7WCY - chains A and C of the 3 polymer chains in the assembly; structure by X-ray diffraction, 2.36 A resolution.

# Chain A
Protein: H-2 class I histocompatibility antigen, K-B alpha chain
Source organism: Mus musculus
Reference sequence: P01901 (HA1B_MOUSE); residues 1-275 here correspond to UniProt positions 22-296 (UniProt number = residue number + 21)
Chain sequence (275 residues; row label = number of the first residue in the row):
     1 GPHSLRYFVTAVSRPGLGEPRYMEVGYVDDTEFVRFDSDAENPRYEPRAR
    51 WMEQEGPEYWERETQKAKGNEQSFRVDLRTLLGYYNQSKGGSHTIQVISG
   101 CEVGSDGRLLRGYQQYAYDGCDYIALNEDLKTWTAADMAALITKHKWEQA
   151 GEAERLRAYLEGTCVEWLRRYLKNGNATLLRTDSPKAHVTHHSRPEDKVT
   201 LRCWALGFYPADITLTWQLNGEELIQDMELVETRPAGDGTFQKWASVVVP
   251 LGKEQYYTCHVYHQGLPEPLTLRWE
Disulfides: Cys101-Cys164, Cys203-Cys259
Bound ions: Ni2+ site 1: His145 (shared with 1 residue of chain D); Ni2+ site 2: His191, Glu275; Ni2+ site 3: Asp197 (shared with 1 residue of chain B); Ni2+ site 4: His260 (shared with 1 residue of chain D)
Swiss-Prot annotation at these positions:
  - region: Glu275 (Connecting peptide)
  - glycosylation (N-linked (GlcNAc...) asparagine): Asn86, Asn176
From the paper describing this entry:
  - binding site for Ser-val-phe-ala-ile-phe-ala-ala-leu (chain C): Tyr7, Val9, Glu24, Tyr45, Glu63, Lys66, Asn70, Ser73, Phe74, Asp77, Thr80, Leu81, Tyr84, Ile95, Ser99, Gln114, Tyr116, Tyr123, Thr143, Lys146, Trp147, Arg155

# Chain C
Protein: Ser-val-phe-ala-ile-phe-ala-ala-leu
Chain sequence (9 residues; each row starts with the number of its first residue):
     1 SVFAIFAAL

# Interface between chain A and chain C
Residue-residue contacts (41):
  Tyr7(A) with Ser1(C), hydrogen bond (side chain-backbone); Val2(C)
  Glu24(A) with Val2(C)
  Tyr45(A) with Val2(C)
  Glu63(A) with Ser1(C); Val2(C)
  Lys66(A) with Ser1(C); Val2(C), hydrogen bond (side chain-backbone); Ala4(C)
  Gly69(A) with Ile5(C)
  Asn70(A) with Phe3(C), hydrogen bond (side chain-backbone); Ala4(C); Ile5(C), hydrogen bond (side chain-backbone); Phe6(C), hydrogen bond (side chain-backbone)
  Ser73(A) with Phe6(C), hydrogen bond (side chain-backbone)
  Phe74(A) with Phe6(C), hydrophobic
  Asp77(A) with Ala8(C); Leu9(C), hydrogen bond (side chain-backbone)
  Thr80(A) with Leu9(C)
  Leu81(A) with Leu9(C), hydrophobic
  Tyr84(A) with Leu9(C), hydrogen bond (side chain-backbone)
  Ser99(A) with Phe6(C)
  Gln114(A) with Phe6(C)
  Tyr116(A) with Phe6(C)
  Thr143(A) with Leu9(C), hydrogen bond (side chain-backbone)
  Lys146(A) with Ala8(C); Leu9(C)
  Trp147(A) with Ala7(C); Ala8(C), hydrogen bond (side chain-backbone); Leu9(C), hydrophobic
  Glu152(A) with Ala7(C)
  Arg155(A) with Phe3(C); Ala4(C); Ile5(C), hydrogen bond (side chain-backbone); Ala7(C)
  Leu156(A) with Phe3(C), hydrophobic
  Tyr159(A) with Ser1(C), hydrogen bond (side chain-backbone); Val2(C); Phe3(C), hydrogen bond (side chain-backbone)
  Trp167(A) with Ser1(C)
  Tyr171(A) with Ser1(C), hydrogen bond (side chain-backbone)
Interface residues without a listed pair, chain A (33 interface residues in all): Leu5, Val9, Tyr59, Arg62, Ile95, Val97, Tyr123, Thr163
The authors on this interface:
  - pairs named by the authors: Asn70(A)-Ala4(C), Asn70(A)-Phe6(C) (hydrogen bond), Ser73(A)-Phe6(C) (hydrogen bond), Arg155(A)-Ile5(C)

# In short
Chain A and chain C form an interface of 33 and 9 residues respectively, with 14 hydrogen bonds. Polar pairs
include Tyr7(A)-Ser1(C), Lys66(A)-Val2(C) and Asn70(A)-Phe3(C). The authors report contacts between Asn70(A)
and Ala4(C) and Arg155(A) and Ile5(C); hydrogen bonds between Asn70(A) and Phe6(C) and Ser73(A) and Phe6(C).
From the paper: a binding site for Ser-val-phe-ala-ile-phe-ala-ala-leu (chain C) at Tyr7(A), Val9(A) and
Glu24(A) among others.
Chain A is H-2 class I histocompatibility antigen, K-B alpha chain (Mus musculus) and chain C is
Ser-val-phe-ala-ile-phe-ala-ala-leu; the structure, Crystal Structure of H-2Kb with Cryptosporidium parvum
gp40/15 epitope, was determined by X-ray diffraction.
